Entry 8RQJ (X-ray diffraction, 3.40 A resolution); this record covers chains B and A.

[Chain B (and A)]
Molecule: HPt domain-containing protein
Organism: Thermochaetoides thermophila
Notes: chain A of this document is another copy of the same molecule, construct and numbering; everything in this record applies to it too
UniProt: G0S1I2 (G0S1I2_CHATD); numbering as in UniProt (aligned over 9-174)
Chain sequence (169 residues; numbered 6 to 174; the number before each row is that of its first residue):
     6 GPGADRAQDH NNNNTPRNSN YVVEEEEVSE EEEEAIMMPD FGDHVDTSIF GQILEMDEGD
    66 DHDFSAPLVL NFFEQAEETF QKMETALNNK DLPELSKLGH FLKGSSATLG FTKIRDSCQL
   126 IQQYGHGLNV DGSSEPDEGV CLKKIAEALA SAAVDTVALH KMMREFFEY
Disordered / not traced: 6-44, 174 (chain A: 6-41, 173-174)
Construct notes: expression tag (6-8); engineered mutation Ala-158 (Arg in G0S1I2)
From the paper describing this entry:
  - post-translational modification sites: His-105
  - mutagenesis - H105E: abolished catalytic activity on REC-1 domains
  - mutagenesis - E82A/R158A (Tm 54 degC): decreased stability
  - mutagenesis - E82A, E89A, R169A: unchanged stability
  - catalytic residues: His-105
  - mutagenesis - H105E: abolished catalytic activity on hHK6691-end

[Chain B / chain A interface]
Residue-residue contacts - 10 pairs, chain B then chain A:
  Ala-151(B) / Lys-148(A)
  Ala-151(B) / Ala-151(A)
  Glu-152(B) / Ala-151(A)
  Ala-155(B) / Ala-151(A)
  Ala-155(B) / Ala-155(A)  hydrophobic
  Ala-158(B) / Ala-158(A)  hydrophobic
  Val-162(B) / Ala-158(A)
  Val-162(B) / Val-162(A)  hydrophobic
  His-165(B) / Val-162(A)
  Arg-169(B) / His-165(A)  hydrogen bond
Other interface residues (no listed pair), chain B (13 interface residues in all): Phe-85, Gln-86, Lys-148, Leu-154, Ser-156, Val-159
Other interface residues (no listed pair), chain A (14 interface residues in all): Phe-85, Gln-86, Glu-89, Asn-93, Glu-152, Leu-154, Val-159, Thr-161
Interface features reported in the paper:
  - specific contacts: Ala-155(A)/Ala-155(B)

[In short]
The interface between chain B and chain A involves 13 residues on one side and 14 on the other; the contacts
include 1 hydrogen bond. Its one hydrogen-bonded contact is Arg-169(B)/His-165(A). The paper describes a
contact between Ala-155(A) and Ala-155(B). From the paper: the catalytic residue His-105(B); H105E of chain B
abolishes catalytic activity on REC-1 domains; 5 substitutions were tested in all.
Both chains are HPt domain-containing protein (Thermochaetoides thermophila). Entry 8RQJ (Histidine-containing
phosphotransfer protein from Chaetomium termophilum mutant R158A) was determined by X-ray diffraction (same
publication as 8PBW, 8PDC, 8PHN, 8PHX and 8RQG).
